Entry 3CIY (X-ray diffraction, 3.41 A resolution); this record covers chains D and B of the 4 polymer chains in the assembly.

== Chain D ==
Molecule: 46-nt RNA strand
Sequence (46 nucleotides; row label = number of the first residue in the row):
     1 AUUGGCGCAU GUGUCAAUGC UUCCUUUGCC AAAUAAUCCG CAGAAU

== Chain B ==
Protein: Toll-like receptor 3
From: Mus musculus
Notes: fragment: mouse TLR3 ectodomain
UniProtKB: Q99MB1 (TLR3_MOUSE); residues 27-703 here correspond to UniProt positions 28-704 (UniProt number = residue number + 1)
Chain sequence (697 residues; row label = number of the first residue in the row):
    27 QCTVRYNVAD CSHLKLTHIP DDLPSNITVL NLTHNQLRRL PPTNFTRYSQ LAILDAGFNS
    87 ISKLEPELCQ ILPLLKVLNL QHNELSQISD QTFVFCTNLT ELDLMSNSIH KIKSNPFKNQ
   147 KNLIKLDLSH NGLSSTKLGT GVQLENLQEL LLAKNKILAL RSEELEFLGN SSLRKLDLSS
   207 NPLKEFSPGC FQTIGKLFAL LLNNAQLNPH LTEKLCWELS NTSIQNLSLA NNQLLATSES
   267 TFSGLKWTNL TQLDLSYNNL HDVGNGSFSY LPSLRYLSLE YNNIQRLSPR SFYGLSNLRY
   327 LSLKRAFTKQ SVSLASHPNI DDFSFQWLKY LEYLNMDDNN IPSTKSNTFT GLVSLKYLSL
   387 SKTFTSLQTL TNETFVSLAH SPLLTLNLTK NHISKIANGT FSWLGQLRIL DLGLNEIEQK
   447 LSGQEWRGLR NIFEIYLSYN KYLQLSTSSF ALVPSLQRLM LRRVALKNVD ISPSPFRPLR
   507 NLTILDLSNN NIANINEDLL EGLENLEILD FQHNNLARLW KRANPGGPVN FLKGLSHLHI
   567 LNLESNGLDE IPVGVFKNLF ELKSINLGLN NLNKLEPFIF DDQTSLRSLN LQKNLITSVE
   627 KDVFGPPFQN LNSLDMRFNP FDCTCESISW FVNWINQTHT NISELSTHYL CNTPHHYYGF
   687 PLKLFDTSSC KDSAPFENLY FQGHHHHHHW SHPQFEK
Not modelled in the structure: 547-549, 698-723
Sequence notes: expression tag (704-723)
Disulfides: Cys28-Cys37, Cys95-Cys122, Cys649-Cys677, Cys651-Cys696
Covalent attachments: N-acetylglucosamine (NAG) linked to Asn70, Asn196, Asn275, Asn398, Asn424, Asn507; glycan linked to Asn252, Asn291, Asn413
UniProt features mapped onto this chain:
  - glycosylation (N-linked (GlcNAc...) asparagine): Asn52, Asn57, Asn70, Asn124, Asn196, Asn247, Asn252, Asn275, Asn291, Asn398, Asn413, Asn424, Asn507, Asn662, Asn667
Reported in the primary citation:
  - binding site for the 46-nt RNA strand: His39, His60, Arg64, Phe84, Ser86, His108, Glu110, Asn515, Asn517, His539, Asn541, Arg544
  - mutagenesis - H39A, H60A: abolished signaling in response to dsRNA
  - mutagenesis - H108A: unchanged signaling
  - mutagenesis - H108E: abolished signaling
  - post-translational modification sites: Asn413
  - binding site for the 46-nt RNA strand (chain D): Arg64, Ser86, Glu110, Asn515, Asn517, His539, Asn541

== Interface between chain D and chain B ==
Contacting residue pairs - 20 pairs, chain D then chain B:
  G5(D) - Ser86(B)  hydrogen bond to the base
  G5(D) - His108(B)  sugar contact
  C6(D) - Phe84(B)  hydrogen bond to the sugar
  C6(D) - Asn85(B)  sugar contact
  C6(D) - Ser86(B)  hydrogen bond to the sugar
  C6(D) - His108(B)  salt bridge to the phosphate
  G7(D) - His39(B)  phosphate contact
  G7(D) - Lys41(B)  sugar contact
  G7(D) - His60(B)  salt bridge to the phosphate
  G7(D) - Asn61(B)  sugar contact
  G7(D) - Gln62(B)  sugar contact
  G7(D) - Phe84(B)  phosphate contact
  C8(D) - His39(B)  salt bridge to the phosphate
  C8(D) - Lys41(B)  sugar contact
  C20(D) - Lys619(B)  phosphate contact
  U27(D) - Asn517(B)  base contact
  G28(D) - Ala519(B)  sugar contact
  G28(D) - Asn520(B)  sugar contact
  G28(D) - Arg544(B)  hydrogen bond to the sugar
  C29(D) - Arg544(B)  sugar contact
Also at the interface, not in a pair above, chain D (10 interface residues in all): G4, G19
Also at the interface, not in a pair above, chain B (15 interface residues in all): Glu110

== Overview ==
10 residues of chain D and 15 residues of chain B are in contact, with 4 hydrogen bonds and 3 salt bridges.
Among the polar pairs are G5(D)-Ser86(B), C6(D)-Phe84(B) and C6(D)-Ser86(B). From the paper: a binding site
for the 46-nt RNA strand at His39(B), His60(B) and Arg64(B) among others; H39A and H60A of chain B abolish
signaling in response to dsRNA; 4 substitutions were tested in all.
Chain D is a 46-nt RNA strand and chain B is Toll-like receptor 3 (Mus musculus); the structure, Mouse
Toll-like receptor 3 ectodomain complexed with double-stranded RNA, was determined by X-ray diffraction,
deposited together with 3CIG.
